PDB entry 3D9L | X-ray diffraction, 2.20 A resolution | chains A and Y

# Chain A
Molecule: RNA-binding protein 16
Organism: Homo sapiens
Notes: fragment: ctd interacting domain of scaf8
UniProt: Q9UPN6 (RBM16_HUMAN); residue numbers follow UniProt; this construct covers 1-136
Chain sequence (145 residues; row label = number of the first residue in the row):
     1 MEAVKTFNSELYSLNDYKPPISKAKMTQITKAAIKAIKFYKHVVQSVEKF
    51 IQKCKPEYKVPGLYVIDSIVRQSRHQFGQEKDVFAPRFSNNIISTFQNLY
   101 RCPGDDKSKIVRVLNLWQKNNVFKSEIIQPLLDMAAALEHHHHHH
Disordered / not traced: 1, 142-145
Sequence notes: expression tag (137-145)
Curated features (UniProtKB/Swiss-Prot):
  - modified residue: Thr6 (Phosphothreonine)
  - cross-link: Lys18 (Glycyl lysine isopeptide (Lys-Gly) (interchain with G-Cter in SUMO1))
From the paper describing this entry:
  - mutagenesis - R112T: unchanged binding to Ser(P)-5-CTD
  - mutagenesis - R71A/Q72A: decreased binding to Ser(P)-2CTD
  - mutagenesis - R71A/Q72A: decreased binding to Ser(P)-5-CTD

# Chain Y
Molecule: Ctd-peptide
Chain sequence (15 residues; each row starts with the number of its first residue; numbering starts at 0):
     0 XYSPTSPSYSPTSPS
Disordered / not traced: 11-14
Modified residues: BTN (biotin) at position 0; Ser2 (phosphoserine; SEP); Ser9 (phosphoserine; SEP)

# Chain A / chain Y interface
Contacting residue pairs - 28 pairs, chain A then chain Y:
  Pro20(A) - BTN_0(Y)
  Ile21(A) - BTN_0(Y)
  Ile21(A) - Tyr1(Y)  hydrogen bond (backbone-backbone)
  Lys23(A) - Ser5(Y)
  Lys23(A) - Pro6(Y)
  Met26(A) - Tyr1(Y)  hydrophobic
  Lys31(A) - Tyr8(Y)
  Ile34(A) - Tyr8(Y)
  Tyr64(A) - Tyr1(Y)  hydrophobic
  Asp67(A) - Tyr1(Y)  hydrogen bond
  Asp67(A) - Pro3(Y)
  Ser68(A) - Tyr1(Y)  hydrogen bond (backbone-side chain)
  Arg71(A) - Tyr1(Y)  hydrogen bond
  Arg71(A) - Pro3(Y)  hydrogen bond (side chain-backbone)
  Arg71(A) - Thr4(Y)
  Arg71(A) - Ser5(Y)  hydrogen bond (side chain-backbone)
  Arg71(A) - Ser7(Y)  hydrogen bond (backbone-side chain)
  Gln72(A) - Ser7(Y)
  Gln72(A) - Tyr8(Y)  hydrogen bond (side chain-backbone)
  His75(A) - Ser7(Y)
  His75(A) - Tyr8(Y)
  His75(A) - Ser9(Y)
  Gln76(A) - Tyr8(Y)
  Arg112(A) - Ser2(Y)
  Arg112(A) - Pro3(Y)
  Val113(A) - Pro3(Y)  hydrophobic
  Leu116(A) - Pro3(Y)  hydrophobic
  Leu116(A) - Thr4(Y)
Other interface residues (no listed pair), chain A (19 interface residues in all): Ser22, Thr27, Thr30

# In short
Chain A and chain Y form an interface of 19 and 10 residues respectively; the contacts include 8 hydrogen
bonds. Polar contacts include Asp67(A)-Tyr1(Y), Ser68(A)-Tyr1(Y) and Arg71(A)-Tyr1(Y). From the paper:
R71A/Q72A of chain A reduce binding to Ser(P)-2CTD; R71A/Q72A of chain A reduce binding to Ser(P)-5-CTD.
Here chain A is RNA-binding protein 16 (Homo sapiens) and chain Y is Ctd-peptide. Entry 3D9L (Snapshots of the
RNA processing factor SCAF8 bound to different phosphorylated forms of the Carboxy-Terminal Domain ...) was
determined by X-ray diffraction together with 3D9K, 3D9M, 3D9N, 3D9O and 3D9P from the same study.
